PDB entry 4ROL | X-ray diffraction, 1.70 A resolution | chains A and C of the 4 polymer chains in the assembly

Chain A (and C):
Name: Hemoglobin subunit alpha
Organism: Homo sapiens
Notes: chain C of this document is another copy of the same molecule, construct and numbering; everything in this record applies to it too
Reference sequence: P69905 (HBA_HUMAN); residues 1-141 here correspond to UniProt positions 2-142 (UniProt number = residue number + 1)
Sequence (141 residues; row label = number of the first residue in the row):
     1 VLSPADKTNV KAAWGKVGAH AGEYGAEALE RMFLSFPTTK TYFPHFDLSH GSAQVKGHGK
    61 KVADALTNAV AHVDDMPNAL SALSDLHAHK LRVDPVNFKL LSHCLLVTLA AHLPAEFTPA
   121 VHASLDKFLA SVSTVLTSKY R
Covalent attachments: compound 3U7 linked to V1
Metal / ion sites: heme Fe near H87 (its only coordinating residue here)
Ligand contacts:
  - 3U7 (4-{2,3-dichloro-4-[3-(1H-imidazol-2-yl)propanoyl]phenoxy}butanoic acid), molecule 1: L2, K99, K127, A130, S131, T134
  - 3U7, molecule 2: D94, P95, V96, T137, S138, K139, Y140, R141
  - heme (HEM): M32, T39, Y42, F43, H45, F46, H58, K61, V62, A65, L66, L83, L86, H87, L91, V93, N97, F98, L101, L105, V132, L136
UniProt features mapped onto this chain:
  - binding site (O2): H58
  - binding site (heme b): H87
  - site: T8, N9 (Microbial infection: Cleavage), K11 (Not glycated), A13, W14 (Microbial infection: Cleavage), Y24, G25 (Microbial infection: Cleavage), L29, E30 (Microbial infection: Cleavage), H45, F46 (Microbial infection: Cleavage), D47, L48 (Microbial infection: Cleavage), S52, A53 (Microbial infection: Cleavage), V55, K56 (Microbial infection: Cleavage), K56 (Not glycated), G59, K60 (Microbial infection: Cleavage), K60 (Not glycated), K90 (Not glycated), L91, R92 (Microbial infection: Cleavage), K99 (Not glycated), L106, V107 (Microbial infection: Cleavage), T108, L109 (Microbial infection: Cleavage), V121, H122 (Microbial infection: Cleavage), S133, T134 (Microbial infection: Cleavage)
  - modified residue: S3 (Phosphoserine), K7 (N6-succinyllysine), T8 (Phosphothreonine), K11 (N6-succinyllysine), K16 (N6-acetyllysine), Y24 (Phosphotyrosine), S35 (Phosphoserine), K40 (N6-succinyllysine), S49 (Phosphoserine), S102 (Phosphoserine), T108 (Phosphothreonine), S124 (Phosphoserine), S131 (Phosphoserine), T134 (Phosphothreonine), T137 (Phosphothreonine), S138 (Phosphoserine)
  - glycosylation (N-linked (Glc) (glycation) lysine): K7, K16, K40, K61
What the authors report for this chain:
  - binding site for 3U7: V1, P95, K99, K127, A130, S131, T134, T137, S138, Y140, R141

How chain A and chain C interact:
Contacting residue pairs - 6 pairs, chain A then chain C:
  V1(A) - S138(C)
  D126(A) - R141(C)  salt bridge
  K127(A) - R141(C)  hydrogen bond (side chain-backbone)
  S138(A) - V1(C)
  R141(A) - D126(C)  salt bridge
  R141(A) - K127(C)  hydrogen bond (backbone-side chain)
Other interface residues (no listed pair), chain A (7 interface residues in all): A123, A130
Other interface residues (no listed pair), chain C (7 interface residues in all): A123, A130

Overview:
The chain A/chain C interface involves 7 residues from each chain; the contacts include 2 hydrogen bonds and 2
salt bridges. Among the polar pairs are D126(A)-R141(C) and K127(A)-R141(C). Ligands of chain A: heme and
compound 3U7. The paper reports a binding site for 3U7 at V1(A), P95(A) and K99(A) among others.
Both chains are Hemoglobin subunit alpha (Homo sapiens). Entry 4ROL (Deoxyhemoglobin in complex with
imidazolylacryloyl derivatives) was determined by X-ray diffraction, deposited together with 4ROM.
